PDB entry 1L0X | X-ray diffraction, 2.80 A resolution | chains A and B

# Chain A
Protein: 14.3.d T cell receptor beta chain
Organism: Mus musculus
UniProt: P01851 (TCB2_MOUSE); aligned to UniProt positions 32-269 over residues 3-246 (the alignment contains insertions or deletions, so no single offset holds)
Amino-acid sequence (238 residues; each row starts with the number of its first residue; note: 6 numbers in that range are skipped by the numbering (no residue carries them; nothing is unmodelled there)):
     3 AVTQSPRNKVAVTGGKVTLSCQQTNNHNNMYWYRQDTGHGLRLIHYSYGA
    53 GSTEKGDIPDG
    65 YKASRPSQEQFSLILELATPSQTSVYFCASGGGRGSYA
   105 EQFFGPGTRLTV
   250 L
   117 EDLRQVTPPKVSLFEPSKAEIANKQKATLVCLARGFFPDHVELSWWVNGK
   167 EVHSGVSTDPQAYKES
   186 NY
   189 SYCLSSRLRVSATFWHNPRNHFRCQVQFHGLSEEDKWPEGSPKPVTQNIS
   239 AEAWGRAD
Unresolved in the structure: 245-246
Construct notes: engineered mutation Q24 (Asn53 in P01851), Q74 (Asn102 in P01851), Q121 (Asn146 in P01851)
Disulfides: C23-C92, C147-C212

# Chain B
Protein: Exotoxin type A
Organism: Streptococcus pyogenes
UniProt: P08095 (SPEA_STRPY); residues 1-221 here correspond to UniProt positions 31-251 (UniProt number = residue number + 30)
Amino-acid sequence (221 residues; row label = number of the first residue in the row):
     1 QQDPDPSQLHRSSLVKNLQNIYFLYEGDPVTHENVKSVDQLLSHDLIYNV
    51 SGPNYDKLKTELKNQEMATLFKDKNVDIYGVEYYHLCYLSENAERSACIY
   101 GGVTNHEGNHLEIPKKIVVKVSIDGIQSLSFDIETNKKMVTAQELDYKVR
   151 KYLTDNKQLYTNGPSKYETGYIKFIPKNKESFWFDFFPEPEFTQSKYLMI
   201 YKDNETLDSNTSQIEVYLTTK
Construct notes: engineered mutation S90 (Cys120 in P08095)
Disulfides: C87-C98

# Interface between chain A and chain B
Pairs across the interface (20; chain A residue first):
  N28(A) - E94(B)  hydrogen bond
  Y50(A) - H85(B)
  A52(A) - Y84(B)
  G53(A) - F23(B)
  G53(A) - Q194(B)  hydrogen bond (backbone-side chain)
  S54(A) - N20(B)
  S54(A) - F23(B)
  S54(A) - Q194(B)
  T55(A) - Q19(B)  hydrogen bond (backbone-side chain)
  T55(A) - N20(B)  hydrogen bond (backbone-side chain)
  T55(A) - F23(B)
  E56(A) - N17(B)  hydrogen bond
  E56(A) - N20(B)
  K57(A) - K16(B)
  K57(A) - N17(B)  hydrogen bond (backbone-side chain)
  K66(A) - N162(B)
  A67(A) - F23(B)
  A67(A) - N162(B)  hydrogen bond (backbone-side chain)
  P70(A) - N54(B)  hydrogen bond (backbone-side chain)
  S71(A) - N54(B)
Also at the interface, not in a pair above, chain A (15 interface residues in all): S68, Q72, E73
Also at the interface, not in a pair above, chain B (12 interface residues in all): R95

# Overview
Chain A and chain B form an interface of 15 and 12 residues respectively; the contacts include 8 hydrogen
bonds. Among the polar pairs are N28(A)-E94(B), G53(A)-Q194(B) and T55(A)-Q19(B).
Chain A is 14.3.d T cell receptor beta chain (Mus musculus) and chain B is Exotoxin type A (Streptococcus
pyogenes); the structure, TCR beta chain complexed with streptococcal superantigen SpeA, was determined by
X-ray diffraction, deposited together with 1KTK and 1L0Y.
